Entry 3SH4 (X-ray diffraction, 1.50 A resolution); this record covers chain A.

# Chain A
Molecule: LG3 peptide
From: Homo sapiens
UniProt: P98160 (PGBM_HUMAN); residues 1-195 here correspond to UniProt positions 4197-4391 (UniProt number = residue number + 4196)
Chain sequence (195 residues; numbered 1 to 195; the number before each row is that of its first residue):
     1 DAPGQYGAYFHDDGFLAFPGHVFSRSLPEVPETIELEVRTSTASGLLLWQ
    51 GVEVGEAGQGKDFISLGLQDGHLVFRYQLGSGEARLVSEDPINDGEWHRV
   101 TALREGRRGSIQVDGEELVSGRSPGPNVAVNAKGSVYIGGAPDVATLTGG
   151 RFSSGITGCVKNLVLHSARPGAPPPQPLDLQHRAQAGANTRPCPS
Disulfide bonds: Cys-159/Cys-193
Swiss-Prot annotation at these positions:
  - region: Leu-103 to Glu-105 (Mediates motor neuron attachment)
  - binding site (Ca(2+)): Asp-62, Leu-79, Ala-129, Asn-131

# In short
From UniProt: 4 Ca2+-binding residues.
Chain A is LG3 peptide (Homo sapiens); the structure, Laminin G like domain 3 from human perlecan, was
determined by X-ray diffraction, deposited together with 3SH5.
